Entry 8IO2 (electron microscopy, 3.10 A resolution); this record covers chains A and H of the 17 polymer chains in the assembly.

# Chain A (and H)
Name: Ribulose bisphosphate carboxylase large chain
Source organism: Synechococcus sp. (strain ATCC 27144 / PCC 6301 / SAUG 1402/1)
Notes: EC 4.1.1.39; chain H of this document is another copy of the same molecule, construct and numbering; everything in this record applies to it too
UniProtKB: P00880 (RBL_SYNP6); residues 2-472 here = UniProt positions 2-472
Sequence (471 residues; each row starts with the number of its first residue):
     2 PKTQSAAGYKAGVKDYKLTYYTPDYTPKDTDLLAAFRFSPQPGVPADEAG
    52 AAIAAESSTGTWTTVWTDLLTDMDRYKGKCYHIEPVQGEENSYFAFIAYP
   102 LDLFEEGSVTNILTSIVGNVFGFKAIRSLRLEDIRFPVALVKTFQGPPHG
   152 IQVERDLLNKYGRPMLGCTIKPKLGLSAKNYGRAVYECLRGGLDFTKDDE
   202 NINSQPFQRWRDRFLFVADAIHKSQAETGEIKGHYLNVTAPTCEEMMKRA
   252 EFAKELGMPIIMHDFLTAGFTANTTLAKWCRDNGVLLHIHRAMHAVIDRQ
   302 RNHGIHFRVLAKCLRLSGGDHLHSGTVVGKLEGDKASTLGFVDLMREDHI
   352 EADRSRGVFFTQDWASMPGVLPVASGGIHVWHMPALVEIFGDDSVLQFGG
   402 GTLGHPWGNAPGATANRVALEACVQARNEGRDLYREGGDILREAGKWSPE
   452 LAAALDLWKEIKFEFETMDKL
Unresolved in the structure: 2-16, 62-72, 227-228, 330-334, 401-404, 443-448, 460-472 (chain H: 2-17, 61-73, 175-176, 330-334, 401-404, 409, 459-472)
Swiss-Prot annotation at these positions:
  - motif: E461 to E467 (Interacts with RbcX2)
  - active site (Proton acceptor): K172, H291
  - binding site (substrate): N120, T170, K174, R292, H324, S376
  - binding site (Mg(2+)): K198, D200, E201
  - site: K331 (Transition state stabilizer)
  - modified residue: K198 (N6-carboxylysine)
  - mutagenesis: E49 (E49A/C: Does not form the RbcL8-(RbcX2)8 complex), A53 (A53H: Wild-type formation of the RbcL8-(RbcX2)8 complex), W67 to L71 (Alters the RbcL-RbcS interface, RbcS cannot displace RbcX2 from assembly intermediate), E106 (E106Q: Protein aggregates, forms RbcL2-RbcX(2)2 homodimer intermediate poorly), A126 (A126Y: Reduced formation of the RbcL8-(RbcX2)8 complex), R212 (R212S: Forms stable homodimer in presence of RbcX2 but does not form RbcL8 form), E461 to L472 (Remains bound to GroEL), F464 (F464A: Remains bound to GroEL), F466 (F466A: Remains bound to GroEL)

# Interface between chain A and chain H
Contacting residue pairs - 12 pairs, chain A then chain H:
  D30(A) with D30(H)
  R76(A) with S367(H), hydrogen bond
  D103(A) with S367(H), hydrogen bond
  E107(A) with K143(H), salt bridge
  V139(A) with A140(H), hydrophobic
  A140(A) with V139(H), hydrophobic; K143(H)
  K143(A) with E107(H), salt bridge; A140(H); T144(H)
  T144(A) with K143(H)
  S367(A) with D103(H), hydrogen bond
Other interface residues (no listed pair), chain A (10 interface residues in all): L102
Other interface residues (no listed pair), chain H (10 interface residues in all): L102, A366

# Summary
The chain A/chain H interface involves 10 residues from each chain; the contacts include 3 hydrogen bonds and
2 salt bridges. Polar contacts include E107(A)-K143(H), R76(A)-S367(H) and D103(A)-S367(H).
Both chains are Ribulose bisphosphate carboxylase large chain (Synechococcus sp. (strain ATCC 27144 / PCC 6301
/ SAUG 1402/1)). Entry 8IO2 (The Rubisco assembly intermidate of Arabidopsis thaliana Rubisco accumulation
factor 1 (AtRaf1) and Rubisco large subunit ...) was determined by electron microscopy (same publication as
8ILB, 8ILM, 8IOJ and 8IOL).
